PDB entry 6HVX | X-ray diffraction, 2.80 A resolution | chains F and G of the 28 polymer chains in the assembly

Chain F:
Molecule: Probable proteasome subunit alpha type-7
Source organism: Saccharomyces cerevisiae (strain ATCC 204508 / S288c)
Notes: EC 3.4.25.1
Reference sequence: P21242 (PSA7_YEAST); residues -3 to 284 here correspond to UniProt positions 1-288 (UniProt number = residue number + 4)
Amino-acid sequence (288 residues; each row starts with the number of its first residue; numbers below 1 keep their minus sign (Met-3 is residue -3)):
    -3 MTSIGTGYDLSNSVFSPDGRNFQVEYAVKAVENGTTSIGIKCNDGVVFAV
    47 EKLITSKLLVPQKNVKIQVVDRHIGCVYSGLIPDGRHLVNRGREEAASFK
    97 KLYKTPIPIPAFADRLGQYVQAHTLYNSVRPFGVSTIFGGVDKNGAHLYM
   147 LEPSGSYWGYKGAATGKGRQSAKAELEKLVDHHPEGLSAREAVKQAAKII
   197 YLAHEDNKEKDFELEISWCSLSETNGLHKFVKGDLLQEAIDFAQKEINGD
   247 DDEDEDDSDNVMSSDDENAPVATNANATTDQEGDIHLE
Disordered / not traced: -3 to 1, 245-284
Curated features (UniProtKB/Swiss-Prot):
  - modified residue: Thr-2 (N-acetylthreonine)

Chain G:
Molecule: Proteasome subunit alpha type-1
Source organism: Saccharomyces cerevisiae (strain ATCC 204508 / S288c)
Notes: EC 3.4.25.1
Reference sequence: P21243 (PSA1_YEAST); residues -8 to 243 here correspond to UniProt positions 1-252 (UniProt number = residue number + 9)
Amino-acid sequence (252 residues; numbered -8 to 243; the number before each row is that of its first residue; numbers below 1 keep their minus sign (Met-8 is residue -8)):
    -8 MSGAAAASAAGYDRHITIFSPEGRLYQVEYAFKATNQTNINSLAVRGKDC
    42 TVVISQKKVPDKLLDPTTVSYIFCISRTIGMVVNGPIPDARNAALRAKAE
    92 AAEFRYKYGYDMPCDVLAKRMANLSQIYTQRAYMRPLGVILTFVSVDEEL
   142 GPSIYKTDPAGYYVGYKATATGPKQQEITTNLENHFKKSKIDHINEESWE
   192 KVVEFAITHMIDALGTEFSKNDLEVGVATKDKFFTLSAENIEERLVAIAE
   242 QD
Disordered / not traced: -8 to 1, 243
Metal / ion sites: Mg2+: Thr8, Tyr119, Arg122, Met125

Chain F / chain G interface:
Residue-residue contacts - 62 pairs, chain F then chain G:
  Thr2(F) - His6(G)  hydrogen bond (backbone-side chain)
  Gly3(F) - His6(G)
  Tyr4(F) - Arg5(G)
  Tyr4(F) - His6(G)
  Tyr4(F) - Tyr21(G)
  Ser9(F) - Arg126(G)
  Val10(F) - His6(G)
  Val10(F) - Gln18(G)
  Phe11(F) - Gln18(G)  hydrogen bond (backbone-side chain)
  Phe11(F) - Tyr21(G)
  Phe11(F) - Ala22(G)  hydrophobic
  Phe11(F) - Arg126(G)
  Phe11(F) - Pro127(G)
  Ser12(F) - Tyr21(G)
  Pro13(F) - Tyr21(G)  hydrophobic
  Pro13(F) - Lys24(G)  hydrogen bond (backbone-side chain)
  Asp14(F) - Lys24(G)
  Gly15(F) - Tyr21(G)
  Gly15(F) - Ala25(G)
  Lys37(F) - Asp56(G)  salt bridge
  Asp110(F) - Arg82(G)
  Gln114(F) - Arg82(G)  hydrogen bond (side chain-backbone)
  Gln114(F) - Asn83(G)
  Gln114(F) - Leu86(G)
  Gln117(F) - Pro79(G)
  Gln117(F) - Asp80(G)
  Gln117(F) - Asn83(G)  hydrogen bond
  Gln117(F) - Arg126(G)  hydrogen bond
  Thr120(F) - Arg126(G)  hydrogen bond (backbone-side chain)
  Leu121(F) - Tyr124(G)
  Leu121(F) - Arg126(G)
  Leu121(F) - Leu128(G)  hydrophobic
  Tyr122(F) - Tyr124(G)
  Tyr122(F) - Met125(G)  hydrophobic
  Ser150(F) - Pro79(G)
  Gly151(F) - Pro79(G)
  Ser152(F) - Ile78(G)
  Ser152(F) - Pro79(G)
  Tyr153(F) - Arg82(G)  hydrogen bond (backbone-side chain)
  Trp154(F) - Leu55(G)  hydrophobic
  Trp154(F) - Thr59(G)
  Trp154(F) - Val60(G)  hydrophobic
  Trp154(F) - Ser61(G)
  Trp154(F) - Tyr62(G)
  Trp154(F) - Ile78(G)  hydrophobic
  Trp154(F) - Arg82(G)
  Gly155(F) - Leu55(G)
  Gly155(F) - Asp56(G)  hydrogen bond (backbone-backbone)
  Gly155(F) - Thr59(G)  hydrogen bond (backbone-side chain)
  Tyr156(F) - Leu54(G)
  Tyr156(F) - Leu55(G)
  Tyr156(F) - Asp56(G)
  Lys157(F) - Lys53(G)
  Lys157(F) - Leu54(G)  hydrogen bond (backbone-backbone)
  Lys157(F) - Leu55(G)
  Gly158(F) - Leu54(G)  hydrogen bond (backbone-backbone)
  Lys169(F) - Leu54(G)
  Leu172(F) - Leu54(G)
  Glu173(F) - Lys53(G)  salt bridge
  Glu173(F) - Leu54(G)
  Val176(F) - Leu54(G)  hydrophobic
  Asp177(F) - Lys53(G)  salt bridge
Interface residues without a listed pair, chain F (32 interface residues in all): Tyr145
Interface residues without a listed pair, chain G (29 interface residues in all): Asp52, Pro57, Gly129

In short:
32 residues of chain F face 29 of chain G across their interface; the contacts include 12 hydrogen bonds and 3
salt bridges. Polar pairs include Lys37(F)-Asp56(G), Glu173(F)-Lys53(G) and Asp177(F)-Lys53(G). Thr8(G),
Tyr119(G), Arg122(G) and Met125(G) coordinate Mg2+.
Chain F is Probable proteasome subunit alpha type-7 and chain G is Proteasome subunit alpha type-1, both from
Saccharomyces cerevisiae (strain ATCC 204508 / S288c); the structure, Yeast 20S proteasome in complex with 4,
was determined by X-ray diffraction together with 6HTB, 6HTC, 6HTD, 6HTP, 6HTR, 6HUB and 30 further entries
from the same study.
